PDB entry 3PO3 | X-ray diffraction, 3.30 A resolution | chains A and N of the 16 polymer chains in the assembly

Chain A:
Protein: DNA-directed RNA polymerase II subunit RPB1
From: Saccharomyces cerevisiae
Notes: EC 2.7.7.6
UniProtKB: P04050 (RPB1_YEAST); residue numbers follow UniProt; this construct covers 1-1733
Amino-acid sequence (1733 residues; row label = number of the first residue in the row):
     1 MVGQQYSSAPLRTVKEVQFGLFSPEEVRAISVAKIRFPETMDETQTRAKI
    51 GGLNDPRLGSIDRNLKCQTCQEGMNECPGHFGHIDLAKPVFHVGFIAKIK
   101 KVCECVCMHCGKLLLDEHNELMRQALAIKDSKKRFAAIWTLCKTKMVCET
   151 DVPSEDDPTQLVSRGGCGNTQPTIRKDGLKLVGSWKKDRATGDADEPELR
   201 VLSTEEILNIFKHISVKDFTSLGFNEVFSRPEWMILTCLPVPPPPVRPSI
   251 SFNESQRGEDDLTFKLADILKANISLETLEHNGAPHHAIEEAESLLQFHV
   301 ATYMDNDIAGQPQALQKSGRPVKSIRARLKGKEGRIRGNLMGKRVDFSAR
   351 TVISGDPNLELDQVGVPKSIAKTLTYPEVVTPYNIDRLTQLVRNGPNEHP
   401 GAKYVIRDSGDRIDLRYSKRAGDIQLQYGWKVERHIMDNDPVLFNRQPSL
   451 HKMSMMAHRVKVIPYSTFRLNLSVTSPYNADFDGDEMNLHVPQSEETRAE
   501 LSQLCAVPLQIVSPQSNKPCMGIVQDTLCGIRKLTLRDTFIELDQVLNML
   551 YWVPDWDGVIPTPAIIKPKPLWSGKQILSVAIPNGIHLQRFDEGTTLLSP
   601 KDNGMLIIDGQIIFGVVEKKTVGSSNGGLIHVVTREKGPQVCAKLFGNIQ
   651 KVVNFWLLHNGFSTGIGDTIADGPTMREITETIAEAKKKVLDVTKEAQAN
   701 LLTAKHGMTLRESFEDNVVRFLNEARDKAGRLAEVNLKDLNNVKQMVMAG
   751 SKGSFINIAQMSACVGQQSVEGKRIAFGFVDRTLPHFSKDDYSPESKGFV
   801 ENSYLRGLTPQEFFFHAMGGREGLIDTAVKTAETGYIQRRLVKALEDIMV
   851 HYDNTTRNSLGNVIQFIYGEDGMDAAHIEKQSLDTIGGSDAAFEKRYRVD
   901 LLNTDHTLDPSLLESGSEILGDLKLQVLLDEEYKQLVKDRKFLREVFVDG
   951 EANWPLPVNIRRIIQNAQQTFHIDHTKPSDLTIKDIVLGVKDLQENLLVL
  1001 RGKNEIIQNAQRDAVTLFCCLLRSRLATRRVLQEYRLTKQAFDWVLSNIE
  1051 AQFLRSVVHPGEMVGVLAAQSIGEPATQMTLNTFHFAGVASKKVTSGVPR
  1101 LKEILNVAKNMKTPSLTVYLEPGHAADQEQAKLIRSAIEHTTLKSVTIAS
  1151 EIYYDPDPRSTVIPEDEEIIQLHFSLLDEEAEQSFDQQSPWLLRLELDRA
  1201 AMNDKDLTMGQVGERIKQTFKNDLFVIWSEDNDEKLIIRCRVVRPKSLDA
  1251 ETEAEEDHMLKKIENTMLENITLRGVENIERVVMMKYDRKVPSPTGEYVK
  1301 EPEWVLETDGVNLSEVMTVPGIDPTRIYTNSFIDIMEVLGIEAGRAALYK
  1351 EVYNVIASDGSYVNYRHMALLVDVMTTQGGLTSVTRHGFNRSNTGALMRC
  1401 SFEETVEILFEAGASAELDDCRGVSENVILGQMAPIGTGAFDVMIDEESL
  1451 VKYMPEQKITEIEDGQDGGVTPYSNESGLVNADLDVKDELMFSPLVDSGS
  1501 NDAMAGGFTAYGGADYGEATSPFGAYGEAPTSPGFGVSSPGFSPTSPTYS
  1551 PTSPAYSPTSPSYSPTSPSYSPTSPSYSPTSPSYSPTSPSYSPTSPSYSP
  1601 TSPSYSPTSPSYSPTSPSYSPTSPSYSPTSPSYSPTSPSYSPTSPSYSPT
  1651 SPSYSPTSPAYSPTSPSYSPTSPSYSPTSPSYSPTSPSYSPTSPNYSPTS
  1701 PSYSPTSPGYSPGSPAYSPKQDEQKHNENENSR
Disordered / not traced: 1, 187-194, 1177-1186, 1244-1253, 1456-1733
Ion coordination: Zn2+ site 1: Cys-67, Cys-70, Cys-77, His-80; Zn2+ site 2: Cys-107, Cys-110, Cys-148, Cys-167; Mg2+: Asp-481, Asp-483, Asp-485 (shared with 1 residue of chain P)
Curated features (UniProtKB/Swiss-Prot):
  - region: Pro-248 to Asp-260 (Lid loop), Asn-306 to Lys-323 (Rudder loop), Pro-810 to Glu-822 (Bridging helix)
  - binding site (Zn(2+)): Cys-67, Cys-70, Cys-77, His-80, Cys-107, Cys-110, Cys-148, Cys-167
  - binding site (Mg(2+)): Asp-481, Asp-483, Asp-485
  - modified residue: Thr-1471 (Phosphothreonine)
  - cross-link (Glycyl lysine isopeptide (Lys-Gly)): Lys-695 (interchain with G-Cter in ubiquitin), Lys-1246 (interchain with G-Cter in ubiquitin), Lys-1350 (interchain with G-Cter in ubiquitin)
  - natural variant: Ser-1653 to Pro-1659 (deletion: In strain: A364A)
  - mutagenesis: Lys-1246 (K1246R: Impairs ubiquitination during transcription stress)

Chain N:
Molecule: DNA non-template strand
Sequence (14 nucleotides; numbered 0 to 13; the number before each row is that of its first residue; numbering starts at 0):
     0 GAGGTAAGCTAGCT
Disordered / not traced: 0-1, 9-13

Interface between chain A and chain N:
Residue-residue contacts (7; chain A residue first):
  Lys-101(A) / DC8(N)  salt bridge to the phosphate
  Trp-139(A) / DC8(N)  phosphate contact
  Ala-1108(A) / DA5(N)  phosphate contact
  Lys-1109(A) / DA5(N)  phosphate contact
  Lys-1112(A) / DT4(N)  salt bridge to the phosphate
  His-1387(A) / DA6(N)  sugar contact
  Arg-1391(A) / DG7(N)  salt bridge to the phosphate

In short:
7 residues of chain A face 5 of chain N across their interface; the contacts include 3 salt bridges. Among the
polar pairs are Lys-101(A)/DC8(N), Lys-1112(A)/DT4(N) and Arg-1391(A)/DG7(N). From UniProt: 8 Zn2+-binding
residues, 3 Mg2+-binding residues and one mutagenesis site on chain A.
Chain A is DNA-directed RNA polymerase II subunit RPB1 (Saccharomyces cerevisiae) and chain N is DNA
non-template strand; the structure, Arrested RNA Polymerase II reactivation intermediate, was determined by
X-ray diffraction together with 3PO2 from the same study.
